7DDQ - chains X and L of the 34 polymer chains in the assembly; structure by electron microscopy, 2.84 A resolution.

[Chain X]
Name: PufX
From: Rhodobacter veldkampii DSM 11550
Reference sequence: A0A2T4JIP3 (A0A2T4JIP3_9RHOB); residue numbers follow UniProt; this construct covers 1-83
Chain sequence (83 residues; each row starts with the number of its first residue):
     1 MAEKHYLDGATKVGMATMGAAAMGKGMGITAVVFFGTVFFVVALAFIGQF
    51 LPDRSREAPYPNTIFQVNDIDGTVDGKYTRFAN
Disordered / not traced: 1, 83
Ligand contacts:
  - bacteriochlorophyll a (BCL): Ala-20, Met-23, Gly-24, Met-27
  - spheroidene (SPO): Lys-12, Ala-16, Gly-19, Ala-20, Met-23
Reported in the primary citation:
  - binding site for spheroidene: Lys-12, Ala-16, Gly-19, Ala-20, Met-23
  - binding site for bacteriochlorophyll a: Ala-20, Met-23, Gly-24, Met-27

[Chain L]
Name: Photosynthetic reaction center L subunit
From: Rhodobacter veldkampii DSM 11550
Reference sequence: A0A2T4JIS6 (A0A2T4JIS6_9RHOB); residues 1-276 here = UniProt positions 1-276
Chain sequence (276 residues; each row starts with the number of its first residue):
     1 MALLSFERKYRVPGGTLIGGNLFDFWVGPFYVGFFGVTSVFFAALGTLMI
    51 LWGASLGDTWNPLLISINPPPLEYGLGAAPLREGGIWQVVTLCAIGAFVS
   101 WAMREVEICRKLGIGLHIPFAFSFAIFAYITLVVIRPALMGAWGHGFQYG
   151 VFTHLEWVNNVGYQYGNFHYNPLHMLGISLFFTTTLALGLHGALILSAAN
   201 PETGKEMRTPDHEDTFFRDLVGYSVGTLGIHRLGLLLALNAAFWSAMCIL
   251 ASGTVWFDQWVFWWDWWYNLPFWADL
Disordered / not traced: 1
Ion coordination: Fe ion: His-191, His-231 (shared with 3 residues of chain M)
Ligand contacts:
  - bacteriochlorophyll a (BCL), molecule 1: Phe-23, Phe-34, Val-37, Thr-38
  - bacteriochlorophyll a (BCL), molecule 2: Thr-47, Ile-50, Phe-98, Tyr-129, Leu-132, Phe-147, Val-151, Phe-152, His-154, Leu-155, Trp-157, Val-158
  - bacteriochlorophyll a (BCL), molecule 3: Phe-98, Phe-122, Ala-125, Ile-126, Ala-128, Tyr-129, Leu-132, Trp-157, Val-158, Asn-159, Val-161, Gly-162, Tyr-163, Asn-167, Phe-168, His-169, His-174, Gly-177, Ile-178, Phe-181, Phe-182, Ser-245, Ala-246, Ile-249
  - bacteriochlorophyll a (BCL), molecule 4: Val-158, Tyr-163, His-169, Phe-182
  - bacteriochlorophyll a (BCL), molecule 5: His-169, Met-175, Ile-178, Ser-179, Phe-182, Thr-183, Leu-186
  - bacteriopheophytin a (BPH), molecule 1: Ala-43, Gly-46, Thr-47, Ile-50, Val-90, Ala-94, Ala-97, Phe-98, Trp-101, Glu-105, Ile-118, Ala-121, Phe-122, Phe-124, Ala-125, Tyr-129, Phe-147, Tyr-149, Gly-150, Val-151, His-154, Phe-181, Ala-238, Leu-239, Ala-242
  - bacteriopheophytin a (BPH), molecule 2: Phe-182, Thr-185, Leu-186, Leu-190, Phe-217, Leu-220, Val-221
  - bacteriopheophytin a (BPH), molecule 3: Val-221, Gly-222, Tyr-223
  - ubiquinone-10 (U10), molecule 1: Phe-23, Val-37, Thr-38, Phe-41, Phe-42, Leu-45, Ala-78, Ala-79, Leu-81, Gly-85, Val-89, Leu-92, Cys-93
  - ubiquinone-10 (U10), molecule 2: Val-27, Phe-30, Tyr-31, Val-32, Gly-36, Val-37, Val-40, Trp-101, Arg-104
  - ubiquinone-10 (U10), molecule 3: Pro-172, Leu-173, Met-175, Leu-176, Ser-179, Val-255, Trp-256, Trp-260, Trp-263, Trp-264
  - ubiquinone-10 (U10), molecule 4: Leu-176, Ser-179, Leu-180, Thr-183, Leu-186, Ala-187, Leu-190, His-191, Leu-194, Phe-217, Tyr-223, Ser-224, Val-225, Gly-226, Ile-230, Leu-233, Leu-237
  - ubiquinone-10 (U10), molecule 5: Trp-264, Trp-266, Trp-267, Tyr-268
  - ubiquinone-10 (U10), molecule 6: Asp-265, Trp-266, Asn-269, Leu-270, Pro-271, Phe-272
Reported in the primary citation:
  - binding site for ubiquinone-10: Ser-179, His-191, Val-225

[Interface between chain X and chain L]
Pairs across the interface (65):
  Leu-44(X) / Ile-135(L)  hydrophobic
  Leu-44(X) / Ala-138(L)  hydrophobic
  Leu-44(X) / Leu-139(L)
  Ala-45(X) / Leu-76(L)  hydrophobic
  Ala-45(X) / Ala-138(L)
  Gly-48(X) / Leu-139(L)
  Leu-51(X) / Leu-139(L)
  Leu-51(X) / Thr-254(L)
  Pro-52(X) / Phe-257(L)  hydrophobic
  Arg-54(X) / Phe-257(L)
  Arg-54(X) / Asp-258(L)  salt bridge
  Ser-55(X) / Met-140(L)
  Ser-55(X) / Gly-253(L)  hydrogen bond (side chain-backbone)
  Ser-55(X) / Thr-254(L)  hydrogen bond (side chain-backbone)
  Ser-55(X) / Phe-257(L)
  Arg-56(X) / Leu-139(L)  hydrogen bond (side chain-backbone)
  Arg-56(X) / Met-140(L)
  Arg-56(X) / Gly-141(L)
  Ala-58(X) / Leu-72(L)
  Ala-58(X) / Met-140(L)  hydrophobic
  Ala-58(X) / His-145(L)
  Pro-59(X) / Leu-72(L)
  Pro-59(X) / Gln-164(L)
  Tyr-60(X) / Pro-69(L)  hydrogen bond (side chain-backbone)
  Tyr-60(X) / Pro-70(L)
  Tyr-60(X) / Leu-72(L)
  Tyr-60(X) / Gly-144(L)
  Pro-61(X) / Gly-144(L)
  Pro-61(X) / His-145(L)
  Pro-61(X) / Trp-157(L)
  Pro-61(X) / Asn-160(L)
  Pro-61(X) / Val-161(L)  hydrophobic
  Asn-62(X) / Pro-69(L)
  Asn-62(X) / Gly-144(L)  hydrogen bond (side chain-backbone)
  Asn-62(X) / Gly-146(L)  hydrogen bond (side chain-backbone)
  Asn-62(X) / Phe-147(L)
  Asn-62(X) / Gln-148(L)  hydrogen bond (side chain-backbone)
  Asn-62(X) / Trp-157(L)
  Thr-63(X) / Gln-148(L)
  Thr-63(X) / Glu-156(L)
  Thr-63(X) / Asn-160(L)  hydrogen bond
  Ile-64(X) / Asn-68(L)
  Phe-65(X) / Thr-153(L)
  Phe-65(X) / Glu-156(L)
  Gln-66(X) / Asp-58(L)
  Val-67(X) / Gly-57(L)
  Val-67(X) / Asp-58(L)  hydrogen bond (backbone-backbone)
  Val-67(X) / Thr-59(L)
  Asn-68(X) / Leu-64(L)  hydrogen bond (side chain-backbone)
  Asn-68(X) / Ile-65(L)
  Asn-68(X) / Ser-66(L)  hydrogen bond
  Ile-70(X) / Leu-56(L)
  Ile-70(X) / Gly-57(L)
  Ile-70(X) / Arg-82(L)
  Asp-71(X) / Arg-82(L)  hydrogen bond (backbone-side chain)
  Tyr-78(X) / Asn-68(L)  hydrogen bond (side chain-backbone)
  Tyr-78(X) / Pro-69(L)  hydrogen bond (side chain-backbone)
  Tyr-78(X) / Pro-71(L)
  Tyr-78(X) / Glu-83(L)
  Tyr-78(X) / Gly-84(L)
  Arg-80(X) / Tyr-74(L)  hydrogen bond
  Arg-80(X) / Glu-83(L)  salt bridge
  Phe-81(X) / Pro-71(L)  hydrophobic
  Phe-81(X) / Glu-73(L)
  Phe-81(X) / Tyr-74(L)  hydrophobic
Also at the interface, not in a pair above, chain X (29 interface residues in all): Phe-40, Val-41, Ile-47, Glu-57, Gly-72
Also at the interface, not in a pair above, chain L (43 interface residues in all): Gly-53, Ile-86, Val-134, Trp-143, Val-255
The authors on this interface:
  - pairs named by the authors: Arg-54(X)/Asp-258(L), Arg-56(X)/Leu-139(L), Tyr-60(X)/Pro-69(L) (hydrogen bond), Tyr-60(X)/Pro-71(L) (hydrophobic contact), Asn-62(X)/Gly-144(L) (hydrogen bond), Asn-62(X)/Gly-146(L) (hydrogen bond), Asn-62(X)/Gln-148(L) (hydrogen bond), Thr-63(X)/Asn-160(L) (hydrogen bond), Tyr-78(X)/Asn-68(L) (hydrogen bond), Tyr-78(X)/Pro-69(L) (hydrophobic contact), Arg-80(X)/Tyr-74(L) (hydrogen bond), Arg-80(X)/Glu-83(L) (salt bridge), Phe-81(X)/Pro-71(L) (hydrophobic contact), Phe-81(X)/Tyr-74(L) (hydrophobic contact)

[Summary]
The interface between chain X and chain L involves 29 residues on one side and 43 on the other; the contacts
include 15 hydrogen bonds and 2 salt bridges. Polar contacts include Arg-54(X)/Asp-258(L), Arg-80(X)/Glu-83(L)
and Ser-55(X)/Gly-253(L). The authors report contacts between Arg-54(X) and Asp-258(L) and Arg-56(X) and
Leu-139(L); hydrogen bonds between Tyr-60(X) and Pro-69(L), Asn-62(X) and Gly-144(L) and Asn-62(X) and
Gly-146(L) among others; hydrophobic contacts between Tyr-60(X) and Pro-71(L), Tyr-78(X) and Pro-69(L) and
Phe-81(X) and Pro-71(L) among others. The paper reports a binding site for spheroidene at Lys-12(X), Ala-16(X)
and Gly-19(X) among others; a binding site for bacteriochlorophyll a at Ala-20(X), Met-23(X) and Gly-24(X)
among others.
Chain X is PufX and chain L is Photosynthetic reaction center L subunit, both from Rhodobacter veldkampii DSM
11550; the structure, Structure of RC-LH1-PufX from Rhodobacter veldkampii, was determined by electron
microscopy.
